Entry 7QQL (X-ray diffraction, 2.44 A resolution); this record covers chains C and F.

== Chain C ==
Protein: Gamma-2-syntrophin, Annexin A2
Organism: Homo sapiens
UniProt: chimeric construct of Q9NY99, P07355: residues 70-159 from Q9NY99 (SNTG2_HUMAN) positions 70-159 (same numbers); residues 162-472 from P07355 positions 29-339 (UniProt number = residue number - 133)
Amino-acid sequence (408 residues; each row starts with the number of its first residue):
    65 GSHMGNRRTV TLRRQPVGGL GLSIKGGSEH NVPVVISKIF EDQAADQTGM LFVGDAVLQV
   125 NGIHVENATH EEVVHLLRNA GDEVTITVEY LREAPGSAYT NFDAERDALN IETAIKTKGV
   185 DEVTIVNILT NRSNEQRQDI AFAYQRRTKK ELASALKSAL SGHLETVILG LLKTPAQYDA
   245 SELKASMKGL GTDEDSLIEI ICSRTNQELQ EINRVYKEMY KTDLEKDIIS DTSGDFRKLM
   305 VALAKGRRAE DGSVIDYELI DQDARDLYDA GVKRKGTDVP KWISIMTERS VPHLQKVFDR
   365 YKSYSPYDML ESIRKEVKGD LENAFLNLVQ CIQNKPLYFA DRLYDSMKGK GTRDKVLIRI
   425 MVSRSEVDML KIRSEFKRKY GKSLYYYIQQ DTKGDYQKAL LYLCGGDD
Unresolved in the structure: 65-69, 155-161
Sequence notes: expression tag (65-69); linker (160-161); conflict Glu199 (Ala66 in P07355)
Metal / ion sites: Ca2+ site 1: Gly183, Val184, Glu186; Ca2+ site 2: Lys221, Leu224, Glu229; Ca2+ site 3: Gly253, Leu254, Thr256, Asp295; Ca2+ site 4: Gly335, Arg338, Gly340, Glu380; Ca2+ site 5: Ser367, Met411, Gly413, Gly415, Asp455
UniProt features mapped onto this chain:
  - modified residue: Lys182 (N6-acetyllysine), Lys285 (N6-acetyllysine), Ser317 (Phosphoserine), Tyr332 (Phosphotyrosine), Lys360 (N6-acetyllysine)
  - cross-link: Lys182 (Glycyl lysine isopeptide (Lys-Gly) (interchain with G-Cter in SUMO1))

== Chain F ==
Protein: Ribosomal protein S6 kinase alpha-1
Notes: EC 2.7.11.1
UniProt: Q15418 (KS6A1_HUMAN); numbering as in UniProt (aligned over 725-735)
Amino-acid sequence (11 residues; row label = number of the first residue in the row):
   725 RRVRKLPSTT L
Unresolved in the structure: 725-730
Modified positions: Ser732 (phosphoserine; SEP)
UniProt features mapped onto this chain:
  - modified residue: Ser732 (Phosphoserine)

== How chain C and chain F interact ==
Pairs across the interface - 25 pairs, chain C then chain F:
  Gly82(C) - Leu735(F)
  Gly83(C) - Leu735(F)
  Leu84(C) - Leu735(F)  hydrogen bond (backbone-backbone)
  Gly85(C) - Leu735(F)  hydrogen bond (backbone-backbone)
  Leu86(C) - Thr734(F)  hydrogen bond (backbone-side chain)
  Leu86(C) - Leu735(F)  hydrogen bond (backbone-backbone)
  Ser87(C) - Ser732(F)
  Ser87(C) - Thr733(F)
  Ser87(C) - Thr734(F)
  Ile88(C) - Ser732(F)
  Ile88(C) - Thr733(F)  hydrogen bond (backbone-backbone)
  Ile88(C) - Leu735(F)  hydrophobic
  Lys89(C) - Pro731(F)
  Gly90(C) - Pro731(F)
  Ser101(C) - Ser732(F)
  Lys102(C) - Ser732(F)
  Phe104(C) - Thr734(F)
  His134(C) - Pro731(F)
  His134(C) - Thr733(F)  hydrogen bond
  Val138(C) - Thr733(F)
  Val138(C) - Leu735(F)
  Leu141(C) - Leu735(F)  hydrophobic
  Arg142(C) - Thr733(F)
  Arg142(C) - Thr734(F)
  Arg142(C) - Leu735(F)
Also at the interface, not in a pair above, chain C (17 interface residues in all): His94

== Summary ==
17 residues of chain C face 5 of chain F across their interface; the contacts include 6 hydrogen bonds. Polar
contacts include Leu84(C)-Leu735(F), Leu86(C)-Thr734(F) and His134(C)-Thr733(F). The Ca2+ site 1 is built by
Gly183(C), Val184(C) and Glu186(C). Lys221(C), Leu224(C) and Glu229(C) coordinate Ca2+ site 2.
Chain C is Gamma-2-syntrophin, Annexin A2 (Homo sapiens) and chain F is Ribosomal protein S6 kinase alpha-1;
the structure, The PDZ domain of SNTG2 complexed with the phosphorylated PDZ-binding motif of RSK1, was
determined by X-ray diffraction, deposited together with 7PC3, 7PC4, 7PC5, 7PC7, 7PC8 and 7QQN.
